3SL1 - chain A; structure by X-ray diffraction, 1.90 A resolution.

Chain A:
Molecule: Arginase
Source organism: Plasmodium falciparum
Notes: EC 3.5.3.1
UniProtKB: Q8I384 (Q8I384_PLAF7); residue numbers follow UniProt; this construct covers 22-411
Chain sequence (413 residues; numbered -1 to 411; the number before each row is that of its first residue; numbers below 1 keep their minus sign (Met-1 is residue -1)):
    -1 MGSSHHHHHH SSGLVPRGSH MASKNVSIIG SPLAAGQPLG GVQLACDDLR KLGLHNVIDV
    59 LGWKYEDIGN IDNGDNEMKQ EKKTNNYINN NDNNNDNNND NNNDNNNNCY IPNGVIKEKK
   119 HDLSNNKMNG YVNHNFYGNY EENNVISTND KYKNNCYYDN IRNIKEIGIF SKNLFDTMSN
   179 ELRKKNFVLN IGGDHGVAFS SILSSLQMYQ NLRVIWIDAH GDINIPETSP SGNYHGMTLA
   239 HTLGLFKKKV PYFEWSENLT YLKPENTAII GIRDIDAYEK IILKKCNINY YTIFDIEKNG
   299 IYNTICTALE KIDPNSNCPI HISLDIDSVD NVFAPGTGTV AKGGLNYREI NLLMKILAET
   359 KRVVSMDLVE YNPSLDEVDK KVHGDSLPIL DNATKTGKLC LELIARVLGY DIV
Disordered / not traced: -1 to 21, 72-153
Sequence notes: expression tag (-1 to 21)
Curated features (UniProtKB/Swiss-Prot):
  - binding site (Mn(2+)): His193, Asp216, His218, Asp220, Asp323, Asp325
  - binding site (L-arginine): Asn222, Ser229, Asp274
  - mutagenesis: His193 (H193A: Loss of catalytic activity. No defect in oligomerization), Asp216 (D216A: Loss of catalytic activity. Loss of oligomerization), His218 (H218A: Loss of catalytic activity. Loss of oligomerization), Asp220 (D220A: Loss of catalytic activity. Loss of oligomerization), His233 (H233A: Loss of catalytic activity. Loss of oligomerization), Glu295 (E295A: Severe loss of catalytic activity. Oligomerization is partially reduced; E295R: 11-fold reduction in affinity for L-arginine. Loss of oligomerization), Asp323 (D323A: Loss of catalytic activity and loss of oligomerization; when associated with A-325), Asp325 (D325A: Loss of catalytic activity and loss of oligomerization; when associated with A-323), Glu347 (E347Q: Severe loss of catalytic activity. Loss of oligomerization), His381 (H381A: 2.5-fold decrease in affinity for L-arginine), Arg404 (R404A: 3.4-fold reduction in affinity for L-arginine. Loss of oligomerization)
Metal / ion sites: Mn2+ site 1: His193, Asp216, Asp220, Asp323 (together with 6-(dihydroxyboranyl)-2-methyl-L-norleucine); Mn2+ site 2: Asp216, His218, Asp323, Asp325 (together with 6-(dihydroxyboranyl)-2-methyl-L-norleucine)
Residues lining bound ligands: 6-(dihydroxyboranyl)-2-methyl-L-norleucine (FB6): Asp216, His218, Asp220, Asn222, Ser227, Pro228, Ser229, Asn231, His233, Gly234, Asp274, Glu277, Asp323, Asp325, Thr337, Glu368, His381
Reported in the primary citation:
  - conformationally variable residues (side-chain flip): Asp272, His381
  - binding site for 6-(dihydroxyboranyl)-2-methyl-L-norleucine: His381

Summary:
Ligands of chain A: 6-(dihydroxyboranyl)-2-methyl-L-norleucine. The Mn2+ site 1 is built by His193, Asp216,
Asp220 and Asp323. Asp216, His218, Asp323 and Asp325 form the Mn2+ site 2. UniProt lists 6 Mn2+-binding
residues, 3 L-arginine-binding residues and 11 mutagenesis sites. The paper reports a binding site for
6-(dihydroxyboranyl)-2-methyl-L-norleucine at His381; conformational variability at Asp272 and His381.
Chain A is Arginase (Plasmodium falciparum); the structure, Crystal Structure of P. falciparum arginase
complexed with 2-amino-6-borono-2-methylhexanoic acid, was determined by X-ray diffraction (same publication
as 3SJT, 3SKK, 3SL0, 3GN0 and 3GMZ).
